PDB entry 8JHI | electron microscopy, 3.20 A resolution | chains B and N of the 5 polymer chains in the assembly

Chain B:
Molecule: Guanine nucleotide-binding protein G(I)/G(S)/G(T) subunit beta-1
Organism: Homo sapiens
UniProtKB: P62873 (GBB1_HUMAN); residue numbers follow UniProt; this construct covers 4-340
Sequence (337 residues; row label = number of the first residue in the row):
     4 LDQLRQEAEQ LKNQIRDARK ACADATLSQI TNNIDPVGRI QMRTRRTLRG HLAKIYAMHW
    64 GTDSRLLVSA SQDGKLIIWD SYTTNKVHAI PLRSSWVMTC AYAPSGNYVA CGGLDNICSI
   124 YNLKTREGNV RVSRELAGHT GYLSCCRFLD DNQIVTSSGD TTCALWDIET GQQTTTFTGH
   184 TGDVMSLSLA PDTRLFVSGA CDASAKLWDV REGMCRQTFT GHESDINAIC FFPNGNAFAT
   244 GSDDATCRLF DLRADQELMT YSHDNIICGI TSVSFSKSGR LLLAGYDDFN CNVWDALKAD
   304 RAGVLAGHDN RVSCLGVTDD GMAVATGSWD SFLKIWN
Curated features (UniProtKB/Swiss-Prot):
  - modified residue: H266 (Phosphohistidine)
  - natural variant: L30 (L30F: In MRD42; uncertain significance), R52 (R52G: In MRD42), G64 (G64V: In MRD42), D76 (D76E: In MRD42; D76G: In MRD42), G77 (G77S: In MRD42), K78 (K78R: In MRD42), I80 (I80N: In MRD42; I80T: In MRD42), H91 (H91R: In MRD42; uncertain significance), A92 (A92T: In MRD42), P94 (P94S: In MRD42), L95 (L95P: In MRD42), R96 (R96L: In MRD42), 5 further natural variant entries in UniProt

Chain N:
Molecule: Nb35
Organism: Homo sapiens
Sequence (126 residues; each row starts with the number of its first residue):
    24 QVQLQESGGG LVQPGGSLRL SCAASGFTFS NYKMNWVRQA PGKGLEWVSD ISQSGASISY
    84 TGSVKGRFTI SRDNAKNTLY LQMNSLKPED TAVYYCARCP APFTRDCFDV TSTTYAYRGQ
   144 GTQVTV
Disulfides: C45-C119, C122-C130

How chain B and chain N interact:
Residue-residue contacts - 17 pairs, chain B then chain N:
  R8(B) - Q143(N)
  K15(B) - Q24(N)
  T184(B) - T137(N)
  C204(B) - Y140(N)  hydrogen bond (backbone-side chain)
  D205(B) - A139(N)
  D205(B) - Y140(N)
  A206(B) - Y140(N)  hydrogen bond (backbone-side chain)
  T223(B) - Q24(N)
  E226(B) - F50(N)
  E226(B) - Y55(N)  hydrogen bond
  E226(B) - R121(N)  hydrogen bond (backbone-side chain)
  E226(B) - Y140(N)
  S227(B) - R121(N)
  S227(B) - Y140(N)  hydrogen bond (backbone-side chain)
  D228(B) - Y140(N)
  D246(B) - P125(N)
  I270(B) - F126(N)  hydrophobic
Also at the interface, not in a pair above, chain B (14 interface residues in all): E12, D247
Also at the interface, not in a pair above, chain N (12 interface residues in all): Q26, T51

Summary:
14 residues of chain B and 12 residues of chain N are in contact, with 5 hydrogen bonds. Among the polar pairs
are C204(B)-Y140(N), A206(B)-Y140(N) and E226(B)-Y55(N).
Chain B is Guanine nucleotide-binding protein G(I)/G(S)/G(T) subunit beta-1 and chain N is Nb35, both from
Homo sapiens; the structure, FZD3-Gs complex, was determined by electron microscopy, deposited together with
8J9N and 8JHB.
